Entry 4MHH (X-ray diffraction, 3.56 A resolution); this record covers chains K and J of the 12 polymer chains in the assembly.

== Chain K ==
Molecule: H5M9 antibody, light chain (kappa)
Source organism: Mus musculus
Notes: fragment: Fab; antibody fragment or engineered binder
Chain sequence (218 residues; row label = number of the first residue in the row; a row labelled like 27A-27D holds insertion residues (27A, then the next letters in order)):
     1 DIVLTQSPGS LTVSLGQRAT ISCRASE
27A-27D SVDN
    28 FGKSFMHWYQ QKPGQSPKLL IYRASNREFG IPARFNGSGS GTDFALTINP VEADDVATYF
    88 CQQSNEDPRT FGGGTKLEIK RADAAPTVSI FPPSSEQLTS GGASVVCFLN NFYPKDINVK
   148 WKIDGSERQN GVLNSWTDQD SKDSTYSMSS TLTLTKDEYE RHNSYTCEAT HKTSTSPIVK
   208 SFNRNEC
Not modelled in the structure: 214
Cystine bridges: Cys-23/Cys-88, Cys-134/Cys-194
Covalent attachments: N-acetylglucosamine (NAG) linked to Asn-63

== Chain J ==
Molecule: H5M9 antibody, heavy chain (IgG1)
Source organism: Mus musculus
Notes: fragment: Fab; antibody fragment or engineered binder
Chain sequence (222 residues; each row starts with the number of its first residue; note: 15 numbers in that range are skipped by the numbering (no residue carries them; nothing is unmodelled there); a row labelled like 82A-82C holds insertion residues (82A, then the next letters in order)):
     1 EVHLQQSGPE LVKPGASVKM SCKTSGYTFT EYTIHWMKQS HGKSLEWIGG IF
   52A P
    53 NNGDTTYNQK FKVRATLTVG RSSSTAYMDL
82A-82C RSL
    83 TSEDSAVYYC VRNYGSSY
100A-100C GYF
   101 DVWGAGTTVT VSSAKTTPPS VYPLAPGSAA
   133 QTNSMVTLGC LVKGYFPEPV TV
   156 TW
   162 NSGSLSSG
   171 VHTFPAVLQS
   183 DLYTLSSSVT VPSS
   199 TW
   202 PSETVTCNVA HPASSTKVDK KI
   226 VPRDC
Cystine bridges: Cys-22/Cys-92, Cys-142/Cys-208

== How chain K and chain J interact ==
Pairs across the interface (84):
  Asp-1(K) / Lys-62(J)  salt bridge
  Phe-28(K) / Tyr-100(J)  hydrophobic
  Phe-32(K) / Tyr-100(J)  hydrophobic
  His-34(K) / Gly-100A(J)
  His-34(K) / Tyr-100B(J)
  Tyr-36(K) / Phe-100C(J)  hydrogen bond (side chain-backbone)
  Tyr-36(K) / Trp-103(J)
  Gln-38(K) / Gln-39(J)  hydrogen bond
  Gln-38(K) / Tyr-91(J)  hydrogen bond
  Ser-43(K) / Tyr-91(J)
  Ser-43(K) / Gly-104(J)  hydrogen bond (side chain-backbone)
  Ser-43(K) / Ala-105(J)  hydrogen bond (side chain-backbone)
  Pro-44(K) / Tyr-91(J)
  Pro-44(K) / Trp-103(J)
  Leu-46(K) / Tyr-100B(J)  hydrophobic
  Leu-46(K) / Phe-100C(J)
  Leu-46(K) / Asp-101(J)
  Tyr-49(K) / Tyr-100B(J)
  Phe-87(K) / Gln-39(J)
  Phe-87(K) / Leu-45(J)  hydrophobic
  Gln-89(K) / Phe-100C(J)
  Ser-91(K) / Ser-99(J)
  Ser-91(K) / Tyr-100(J)
  Ser-91(K) / Gly-100A(J)
  Asn-92(K) / Tyr-100(J)
  Asp-94(K) / Trp-47(J)
  Asp-94(K) / Thr-58(J)  hydrogen bond
  Pro-95(K) / Trp-47(J)  hydrophobic
  Arg-96(K) / His-35(J)
  Arg-96(K) / Trp-47(J)
  Arg-96(K) / Asn-95(J)  hydrogen bond
  Arg-96(K) / Ser-98(J)  hydrogen bond (side chain-backbone)
  Arg-96(K) / Ser-99(J)
  Arg-96(K) / Phe-100C(J)
  Phe-98(K) / Met-37(J)  hydrophobic
  Phe-98(K) / Leu-45(J)
  Phe-98(K) / Trp-103(J)  hydrophobic
  Gly-99(K) / Ser-44(J)  hydrogen bond (backbone-side chain)
  Gly-100(K) / Lys-43(J)
  Gly-100(K) / Ser-44(J)
  Ser-116(K) / Thr-139(J)
  Phe-118(K) / Leu-124(J)
  Phe-118(K) / Ala-125(J)
  Phe-118(K) / Pro-126(J)  hydrophobic
  Phe-118(K) / Thr-139(J)
  Pro-119(K) / Leu-124(J)
  Pro-119(K) / Ala-125(J)
  Pro-119(K) / Arg-228(J)  hydrogen bond (backbone-side chain)
  Pro-120(K) / Arg-228(J)  hydrogen bond (backbone-side chain)
  Ser-121(K) / Pro-123(J)
  Ser-121(K) / Arg-228(J)
  Ser-122(K) / Arg-228(J)
  Glu-123(K) / Pro-123(J)
  Glu-123(K) / Lys-221(J)  salt bridge
  Gln-124(K) / Tyr-122(J)
  Ser-127(K) / Tyr-122(J)
  Val-133(K) / Leu-124(J)  hydrophobic
  Phe-135(K) / Phe-174(J)  hydrophobic
  Phe-135(K) / Ser-188(J)
  Phe-135(K) / Ser-189(J)
  Phe-135(K) / Ser-190(J)
  Asn-137(K) / His-172(J)
  Asn-137(K) / Phe-174(J)
  Asn-137(K) / Ser-190(J)  hydrogen bond
  Asn-138(K) / His-172(J)  hydrogen bond
  Leu-160(K) / Gln-179(J)
  Asn-161(K) / Val-177(J)
  Ser-162(K) / Phe-174(J)
  Ser-162(K) / Pro-175(J)  hydrogen bond (side chain-backbone)
  Ser-162(K) / Val-177(J)
  Trp-163(K) / Pro-175(J)
  Thr-164(K) / Thr-173(J)
  Thr-164(K) / Phe-174(J)
  Thr-164(K) / Pro-175(J)
  Ser-174(K) / His-172(J)  hydrogen bond
  Ser-174(K) / Phe-174(J)
  Met-175(K) / Phe-174(J)
  Ser-176(K) / Phe-174(J)
  Ser-176(K) / Ser-188(J)  hydrogen bond
  Thr-178(K) / Leu-143(J)
  Thr-180(K) / Lys-145(J)
  Thr-180(K) / Gln-179(J)  hydrogen bond
  Lys-207(K) / Ala-130(J)
  Glu-213(K) / Cys-230(J)
Interface residues without a listed pair, chain K (49 interface residues in all): Gln-42, Arg-50, Glu-55, Ser-131
Interface residues without a listed pair, chain J (47 interface residues in all): Asn-60, Gly-127, Leu-140, Gly-141, Leu-178

== In short ==
49 residues of chain K face 47 of chain J across their interface, with 17 hydrogen bonds and 2 salt bridges.
Among the polar pairs are Asp-1(K)/Lys-62(J), Glu-123(K)/Lys-221(J) and Tyr-36(K)/Phe-100C(J). Covalently
linked N-acetylglucosamine: at Asn-63(K).
Chain K is H5M9 antibody, light chain (kappa) and chain J is H5M9 antibody, heavy chain (IgG1), both from Mus
musculus; the structure, Crystal structure of Fab H5M9 in complex with influenza virus hemagglutinin from
A/Viet Nam/1203/2004 (H5N1), was determined by X-ray diffraction (same publication as 4MHI and 4MHJ).
